Entry 6RE8 (electron microscopy, 3.80 A resolution); this record covers chains 2 and 4 of the 31 polymer chains in the assembly.

# Chain 2
Name: ASA-2: Polytomella F-ATP synthase associated subunit 2
From: Polytomella sp. Pringsheim 198.80
Notes: engineered mutation(s): P165F, N167S
Sequence (441 residues; each row starts with the number of its first residue):
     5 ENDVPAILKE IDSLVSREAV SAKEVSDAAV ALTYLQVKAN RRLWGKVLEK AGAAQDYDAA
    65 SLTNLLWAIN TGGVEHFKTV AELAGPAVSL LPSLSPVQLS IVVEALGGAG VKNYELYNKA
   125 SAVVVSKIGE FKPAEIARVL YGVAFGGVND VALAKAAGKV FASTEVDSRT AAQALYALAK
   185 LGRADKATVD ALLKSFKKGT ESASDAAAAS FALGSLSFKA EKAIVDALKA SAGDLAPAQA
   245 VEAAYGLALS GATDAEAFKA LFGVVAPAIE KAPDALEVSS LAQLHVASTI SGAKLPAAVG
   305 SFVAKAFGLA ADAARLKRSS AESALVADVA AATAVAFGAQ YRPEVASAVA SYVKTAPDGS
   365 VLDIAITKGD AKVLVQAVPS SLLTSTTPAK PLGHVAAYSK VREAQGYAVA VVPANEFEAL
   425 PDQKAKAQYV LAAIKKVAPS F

# Chain 4
Name: Mitochondrial ATP synthase associated protein ASA4
From: Polytomella sp. Pringsheim 198.80
UniProtKB: D7NIZ2 (D7NIZ2_9CHLO); numbering as in UniProt (aligned over 1-294)
Sequence (294 residues; numbered 1 to 294; the number before each row is that of its first residue):
     1 ATEPAVSKKE VLYFLSSKDA ESSTAVKSYL KSLYAGAQVE ATETDASELI AQLEKKYLSA
    61 QVVEPGVHNI ALPLGESGSA PVKRYAAELF NLGAQAGFEC PFIEVSKKFG QETATSETVK
   121 DVLNKTKSYV SADYNAALNE VLSSVEAEIN GPVLFDGKTE GFKKFAAKAK AVAVSRGLPA
   181 DTILAYCAGS ANEDAADKVS KEFFTWFESA YTADAAAEVK AIEAEAASIL DRHLAKPVAQ
   241 IRKEQASAYA SLLKRAETAK GAKWAEKYLE DVKAVQWFDA SVAEAPASGP KVAA
Disordered / not traced: 1-4

# How chain 2 and chain 4 interact
Contacting residue pairs (65):
  Phe81(2) - Arg84(4)
  Phe81(2) - Glu88(4)
  Phe81(2) - Asn91(4)
  Lys82(2) - Ala71(4)
  Lys82(2) - Arg84(4)
  Ala85(2) - Arg84(4)
  Glu86(2) - Pro81(4)
  Glu86(2) - Arg84(4)  salt bridge
  Ala88(2) - Ala80(4)
  Gly89(2) - Ala80(4)
  Lys116(2) - Ala87(4)
  Lys116(2) - Phe90(4)
  Lys116(2) - Tyr211(4)
  Asn117(2) - Lys83(4)  hydrogen bond
  Asn117(2) - Glu208(4)
  Tyr118(2) - Phe204(4)
  Tyr118(2) - Glu208(4)  hydrogen bond (backbone-side chain)
  Glu119(2) - Lys83(4)  salt bridge
  Glu119(2) - Glu208(4)  hydrogen bond (backbone-side chain)
  Asn122(2) - Lys201(4)  hydrogen bond
  Asn122(2) - Thr205(4)
  Ser125(2) - Lys201(4)  hydrogen bond
  Asp154(2) - Asp197(4)
  Asp154(2) - Lys201(4)  salt bridge
  Val155(2) - Glu193(4)
  Val155(2) - Asp197(4)
  Ala156(2) - Asp197(4)
  Lys159(2) - Glu193(4)  salt bridge
  Arg187(2) - Glu193(4)  salt bridge
  Glu274(2) - Tyr34(4)
  Pro277(2) - Tyr34(4)  hydrophobic
  Asp278(2) - Lys27(4)
  Glu281(2) - Lys18(4)  salt bridge
  Val282(2) - Leu15(4)  hydrophobic
  Val282(2) - Leu30(4)  hydrophobic
  Ala302(2) - Tyr34(4)
  Phe306(2) - Leu30(4)
  Phe306(2) - Tyr34(4)  hydrophobic
  Lys309(2) - Leu33(4)  hydrogen bond (side chain-backbone)
  Lys309(2) - Ala37(4)  hydrogen bond (side chain-backbone)
  Leu313(2) - Lys8(4)
  Leu313(2) - Leu12(4)
  Leu313(2) - Leu15(4)
  Leu313(2) - Leu33(4)  hydrophobic
  Leu313(2) - Val39(4)  hydrophobic
  Asp316(2) - Leu12(4)
  Asp316(2) - Thr42(4)  hydrogen bond
  Ala317(2) - Leu12(4)
  Ala317(2) - Leu15(4)  hydrophobic
  Leu320(2) - Lys9(4)
  Leu320(2) - Leu12(4)  hydrophobic
  Leu320(2) - Tyr13(4)  hydrophobic
  Lys321(2) - Leu12(4)
  Lys321(2) - Tyr13(4)  hydrogen bond (side chain-backbone)
  Lys321(2) - Ser16(4)
  Ser323(2) - Glu99(4)
  Ser324(2) - Glu99(4)
  Ser324(2) - Lys107(4)
  Val357(2) - Thr44(4)  hydrogen bond (backbone-side chain)
  Asp362(2) - Val39(4)
  Gly363(2) - Val39(4)
  Gly363(2) - Ala41(4)
  Gly363(2) - Thr42(4)  hydrogen bond (backbone-side chain)
  Val365(2) - Thr42(4)
  Ser389(2) - Glu193(4)
Other interface residues (no listed pair), chain 2 (39 interface residues in all): Gly114, Leu285
Other interface residues (no listed pair), chain 4 (42 interface residues in all): Tyr29, Gln38, Glu40, Lys55, Gln95, Gly97, Asp194, Phe207

# Summary
39 residues of chain 2 and 42 residues of chain 4 are in contact; the contacts include 11 hydrogen bonds and 6
salt bridges. Among the polar pairs are Glu86(2)-Arg84(4), Glu119(2)-Lys83(4) and Asp154(2)-Lys201(4).
Here chain 2 is ASA-2: Polytomella F-ATP synthase associated subunit 2 and chain 4 is Mitochondrial ATP
synthase associated protein ASA4, both from Polytomella sp. Pringsheim 198.80. Entry 6RE8 (Cryo-EM structure
of Polytomella F-ATP synthase, Rotary substate 2D, composite map) was determined by electron microscopy,
deposited together with 6RD4, 6RD5, 6RD6, 6RD7, 6RD8, 6RD9 and 46 further entries.
